PDB entry 3CC2 | X-ray diffraction, 2.40 A resolution | chains 3 and 0 of the 31 polymer chains in the assembly

[Chain 3]
Name: 50S ribosomal protein L44E
From: Haloarcula marismortui
UniProtKB: P32411 (RL44_HALMA); residue numbers follow UniProt; this construct covers 1-92
Chain sequence (92 residues; numbered 1 to 92; the number before each row is that of its first residue):
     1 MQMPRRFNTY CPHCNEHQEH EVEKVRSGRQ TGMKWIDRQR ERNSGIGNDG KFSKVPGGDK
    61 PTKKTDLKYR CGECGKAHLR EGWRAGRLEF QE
Metal / ion sites: Cd2+: Cys-11, Cys-14, Cys-71, Cys-74; Mg2+: Gly-45, Gly-47, Asp-49

[Chain 0]
Molecule: 23S ribosomal RNA
From: Haloarcula marismortui
Sequence (2923 nucleotides; row label = number of the first residue in the row):
     1 GUUGGCUACU AUGCCAGCUG GUGGAUUGCU CGGCUCAGGC GCUGAUGAAG GACGUGCCAA
    61 GCUGCGAUAA GCUGUGGGGA GCCGCACGGA GGCGAAGAAC CACAGAUUUC CGAAUGAGAA
   121 UCUCUCUAAC AAUUGCUUCG CGCAAUGAGG AACCCCGAGA ACUGAAACAU CUCAGUAUCG
   181 GGAGGAACAG AAAACGCAAC GUGAUGUCGU UAGUAACCGC GAGUGAACGC GAUACAGCCC
   241 AAACCGAAGC CCUCACGGGC AAUGUGGUGU CAGGGCUACC UCUCAUCAGC CGACCGUCUU
   301 CACGAAGUCU CUUGGAAUAG AGCGUGAUAC AGGGUGACAA CCCCGUACUG AAGACCAGUA
   361 CGCUGUGCGG UAGUGCCAGA GUAGCGGGGG UUGGAUAUCC CUCGCGAAUA ACGCAGGCAU
   421 CGACUGCGAA GGCUAAACAC AACCUGAGAC CGAUAGUGAA CAAGUAGUGU GAACGAACGC
   481 UGCAAAGUAC CCUCAGAAGG GAGGCGAAAU AGAGCAUGAA AUCAGUUGGC GAUCGAGCGA
   541 CAGGGCAUAC AAGGUCCCUU GACGAAUGAC CGAGACGCGA GUCUCCAGUA AGACUCACGG
   601 GAAGCCGAUG UUCUGUCGUA CGUUUUGAAA AACGAGCCAG GGAGUGUGUC UGUAUGGCAA
   661 GUCUAACCGG AGUAUCCGGG GAGGCACAGG GAAACCGACA UGGCCGCAGG GCUUUGCCCG
   721 AGGGCCGCCG UCUUCAAGGG CGGGGAGCCA UGUGGACACG ACCCGAAUCC GGACGAUCUA
   781 CGCAUGGACA AGAUGAAGCG UGCCGAAAGG CACGUGGAAG UCUGUUAGAG UUGGUGUCCU
   841 ACAAUACCCU CUCGUGAUCU AUGUGUAGGG GUGAAAGGCC CAUCGAGUCC GGCAACAGCU
   901 GGUUCCAAUC GAAACAUGUC GAAGCAUGAC CUCCGCCGAG GUAGUCUGUG AGGUAGAGCG
   961 ACCGAUUGGU GUGUCCGCCU CCGAGAGGAG UCGGCACACC UGUCAAACUC CAAACUUACA
  1021 GACGCUGUUU GACGCGGGGA UUCCGGUGCG CGGGGUAAGC CUGUGUACCA GGAGGGGAAC
  1081 AACCCAGAGA UAGGUUAAGG UCCCCAAGUG UGGAUUAAGU GUAAUCCUCU GAAGGUGGUC
  1141 UCGAGCCCUA GACAGCCGGG AGGUGAGCUU AGAAGCAGCU ACCCUCUAAG AAAAGCGUAA
  1201 CAGCUUACCG GCCGAGGUUU GAGGCGCCCA AAAUGAUCGG GACUCAAAUC CACCACCGAG
  1261 ACCUGUCCGU ACCACUCAUA CUGGUAAUCG AGUAGAUUGG CGCUCUAAUU GGAUGGAAGC
  1321 AGGGGCGAGA GCUCCUGUGG ACCGAUUAGU GACGAAAAUC CUGGCCAUAG UAGCAGCGAU
  1381 AGUCGGGUGA GAACCCCGAC GGCCUAAUGG AUAAGGGUUC CUCAGCACUG CUGAUCAGCU
  1441 GAGGGUUAGC CGGUCCUAAG UCUCACCGCA ACUCGACUGA GACGAAAUGG GAAACAGGUU
  1501 AAUAUUCCUG UGCCAUCAUG CAGUGAAAGU UGACGCCCUG GGGUCGAUCA CGCCGGGCAU
  1561 UCGCCCGGUC GAACCGUCCA ACUCCGUGGA AGCCGUAAUG GCAGGAAGCG GACGAACGGC
  1621 GGCAUAGGGA AACGUGAUUC AACCUGGGGC CCAUGAAAAG ACGAGCAUGA UGUCCGUACC
  1681 GAGAACCGAC ACAGGUGUCC AUGGCGGCGA AAGCCAAGGC CUGUCGGGAG CAACCAACGU
  1741 UAGGGAAUUC GGCAAGUUAG UCCCGUACCU UCGGAAGAAG GGAUGCCUGC UCCGGAACGG
  1801 AGCAGGUCGC AGUGACUCGG AAGCUCGGAC UGUCUAGUAA CAACAUAGGU GACCGCAAAU
  1861 CCGCAAGGAC UCGUACGGUC ACUGAAUCCU GCCCAGUGCA GGUAUCUGAA CACCUCGUAC
  1921 AAGAGGACGA AGGACCUGUC AACGGCGGGG GUAACUAUGA CCCUCUUAAG GUAGCGUAGU
  1981 ACCUUGCCGC AUCAGUAGCG GCUUGCAUGA AUGGAUUAAC CAGAGCUUCA CUGUCCCAAC
  2041 GUUGGGCCCG GUGAACUGUA CAUUCCAGUG CGGAGUCUGG AGACACCCAG GGGGAAGCGA
  2101 AGACCCUAUG GAGCUUUACU GCAGGCUGUC GCUGAGACGU GGUCGCCGAU GUGCAGCAUA
  2161 GGUAGGAGUC GUUACAGAGG UACCCGCGCU AGCGGGCCAC CCAGACAACA GUGAAAUACU
  2221 ACCCGUCGGU GACUGCGACU CUCACUCCGG GAGGAGGACA CCGAUAGCCG GGCAGUUUGA
  2281 CUGGGGCGGU ACGCGCUCGA AAAGAUAUCG AGCGCGCCCU AUGGUCAUCU CAGCCGGGAC
  2341 AGAGACCCGG CGAAGAGUGC AAGAGCAAAA GAUGACUUGA CAGUGUUCUU CCCAACGAGG
  2401 AACGCUGACG CGAAAGCGUG GUCUAGCGAA CCAAUUAGCC UGCUUGAUGC GGGCAAUUGA
  2461 UGACAGAAAA GCUACCCUAG GGAUAACAGA GUCGUCACUC GCAAGAGCAC AUAUCGACCG
  2521 AGUGGCUUGC UACCUCGAUG UCGGUUCCCU CCAUCCUGCC CGUGCAGAAG CGGGCAAGGG
  2581 UGAGGUUGUU CGCCUAUUAA AGGAGGUCGU GAGCUGGGUU UAGACCGUCG UGAGACAGGU
  2641 CGGCUGCUAU CUACUGGGUG UGUAAUGGUG UCUGACAAGA ACGACCGUAU AGUACGAGAG
  2701 GAACUACGGU UGGUGGCCAC UGGUGUACCG GUUGUUCGAG AGAGCACGUG CCGGGUAGCC
  2761 ACGCCACACG GGGUAAGAGC UGAACGCAUC UAAGCUCGAA ACCCACUUGG AAAAGAGACA
  2821 CCGCCGAGGU CCCGCGUACA AGACGCGGUC GAUAGACUCG GGGUGUGCGC GUCGAGGUAA
  2881 CGAGACGUUA AGCCCACGAG CACUAACAGA CCAAAGCCAU CAU
Unresolved in the structure: 1-9, 126-127, 715, 971-998, 1560, 1952-1963, 2137-2236, 2339-2343, 2665-2666, 2915-2923
Modified positions: 1MA (6-hydro-1-methyladenosine-5'-monophosphate) at position 628, OMU (o2'-methyluridine 5'-monophosphate) at position 2587, OMG (o2'-methylguanosine-5'-monophosphate) at position 2588, UR3 (3-methyluridine-5'-monophoshate) at position 2619, PSU (pseudouridine-5'-monophosphate) at position 2621
Metal / ion sites: Mg2+ site 1 near G28 (its only coordinating residue here); Na+ site 1: C40, G41, A442, C443; Na+ site 2: G56, A59, G61; Na+ site 3: G66, U107, U108; Mg2+ site 2 near U115 (its only coordinating residue here); Na+ site 4: C130, U146; Na+ site 5: C141, G142; Mg2+ site 3: C162, U2276; K+ site 1: C162, U163, U172; Mg2+ site 4: A165, A167, C168; Na+ site 6: A165, A166, A167; Mg2+ site 5: A166, G219; 67 more Na+ sites not listed; 91 more Mg2+ sites not listed; 1 more K+ sites not listed

[How chain 3 and chain 0 interact]
Residue-residue contacts (125; chain 3 residue first):
  Met-1(3) / C2319(0)  hydrogen bond to the phosphate
  Met-1(3) / U2320(0)  phosphate contact
  Met-1(3) / A2380(0)  base contact
  Gln-2(3) / U2320(0)  hydrogen bond to the phosphate
  Met-3(3) / U2320(0)  base contact
  Pro-4(3) / U2320(0)  sugar contact
  Phe-7(3) / U2378(0)  sugar contact
  Asn-8(3) / U2378(0)  hydrogen bond to the phosphate
  Thr-9(3) / G2379(0)  hydrogen bond to the phosphate
  Thr-9(3) / C2381(0)  sugar contact
  Tyr-10(3) / C2381(0)  sugar contact
  Tyr-10(3) / A2382(0)  sugar contact
  Tyr-10(3) / G2407(0)  hydrogen bond to the sugar
  Tyr-10(3) / A2408(0)  sugar contact
  Pro-12(3) / A2382(0)  sugar contact
  His-13(3) / A2437(0)  sugar contact
  Asn-15(3) / C735(0)  hydrogen bond to the base
  Asn-15(3) / G2407(0)  hydrogen bond to the sugar
  Asn-15(3) / A2408(0)  sugar contact
  Glu-16(3) / A2408(0)  sugar contact
  His-17(3) / G2379(0)  salt bridge to the phosphate
  His-17(3) / A2408(0)  hydrogen bond to the sugar
  His-17(3) / C2409(0)  hydrogen bond to the sugar
  Val-25(3) / U2435(0)  sugar contact
  Arg-26(3) / U2435(0)  sugar contact
  Ser-27(3) / A2434(0)  sugar contact
  Gly-28(3) / A2434(0)  hydrogen bond to the sugar
  Gly-28(3) / U2435(0)  phosphate contact
  Arg-29(3) / A1924(0)  phosphate contact
  Arg-29(3) / G1925(0)  salt bridge to the phosphate
  Gln-30(3) / A2433(0)  phosphate contact
  Gln-30(3) / A2434(0)  phosphate contact
  Thr-31(3) / G1923(0)  hydrogen bond to the sugar
  Thr-31(3) / G2451(0)  hydrogen bond to the phosphate
  Gly-32(3) / G1923(0)  sugar contact
  Met-33(3) / A1922(0)  base contact
  Met-33(3) / G1923(0)  sugar contact
  Met-33(3) / C2450(0)  phosphate contact
  Met-33(3) / G2451(0)  phosphate contact
  Lys-34(3) / A2433(0)  phosphate contact
  Lys-34(3) / A2434(0)  phosphate contact
  Lys-34(3) / G2451(0)  salt bridge to the phosphate
  Lys-34(3) / G2452(0)  salt bridge to the phosphate
  Trp-35(3) / C218(0)  phosphate contact
  Trp-35(3) / C220(0)  base contact
  Trp-35(3) / A395(0)  sugar contact
  Trp-35(3) / U396(0)  phosphate contact
  Trp-35(3) / G2451(0)  phosphate contact
  Trp-35(3) / G2452(0)  hydrogen bond to the phosphate
  Ile-36(3) / C2432(0)  phosphate contact
  Ile-36(3) / A2433(0)  phosphate contact
  Arg-38(3) / U396(0)  salt bridge to the phosphate
  Arg-38(3) / G2451(0)  hydrogen bond to the sugar
  Gln-39(3) / C218(0)  hydrogen bond to the phosphate
  Gln-39(3) / G219(0)  hydrogen bond to the phosphate
  Arg-42(3) / A395(0)  hydrogen bond to the phosphate
  Arg-42(3) / U396(0)  salt bridge to the phosphate
  Asn-43(3) / C218(0)  hydrogen bond to the phosphate
  Gly-45(3) / G390(0)  phosphate contact
  Ile-46(3) / G389(0)  phosphate contact
  Ile-46(3) / G390(0)  hydrogen bond to the phosphate
  Ile-46(3) / C2122(0)  phosphate contact
  Gly-47(3) / G2121(0)  hydrogen bond to the phosphate
  Gly-47(3) / C2122(0)  hydrogen bond to the phosphate
  Asn-48(3) / A169(0)  hydrogen bond to the sugar
  Asn-48(3) / U170(0)  sugar contact
  Asn-48(3) / U2120(0)  hydrogen bond to the sugar
  Asn-48(3) / G2121(0)  phosphate contact
  Asn-48(3) / A2468(0)  base contact
  Gly-50(3) / U170(0)  hydrogen bond to the sugar
  Gly-50(3) / A2468(0)  hydrogen bond to the base
  Lys-51(3) / G219(0)  phosphate contact
  Lys-51(3) / C220(0)  salt bridge to the phosphate
  Lys-51(3) / C2431(0)  sugar contact
  Ser-53(3) / U2120(0)  phosphate contact
  Ser-53(3) / G2121(0)  hydrogen bond to the phosphate
  Ser-53(3) / A2468(0)  base contact
  Lys-54(3) / G219(0)  hydrogen bond to the sugar
  Lys-54(3) / A2468(0)  salt bridge to the phosphate
  Gly-58(3) / A2460(0)  sugar contact
  Gly-58(3) / U2461(0)  phosphate contact
  Asp-59(3) / A2460(0)  phosphate contact
  Asp-59(3) / U2461(0)  hydrogen bond to the phosphate
  Lys-60(3) / C2427(0)  hydrogen bond to the base
  Lys-60(3) / G2428(0)  hydrogen bond to the base
  Lys-60(3) / A2460(0)  hydrogen bond to the phosphate
  Lys-60(3) / U2461(0)  phosphate contact
  Lys-60(3) / G2462(0)  hydrogen bond to the base
  Pro-61(3) / G2316(0)  sugar contact
  Pro-61(3) / C2317(0)  phosphate contact
  Pro-61(3) / G2462(0)  base contact
  Thr-62(3) / C2317(0)  hydrogen bond to the phosphate
  Lys-63(3) / G2459(0)  hydrogen bond to the phosphate
  Lys-63(3) / A2460(0)  salt bridge to the phosphate
  Lys-64(3) / G2428(0)  salt bridge to the phosphate
  Lys-64(3) / U2458(0)  phosphate contact
  Lys-64(3) / G2459(0)  hydrogen bond to the phosphate
  Thr-65(3) / U2458(0)  sugar contact
  Asp-66(3) / U2458(0)  sugar contact
  Lys-68(3) / U2435(0)  hydrogen bond to the phosphate
  Lys-68(3) / U2436(0)  salt bridge to the phosphate
  Arg-70(3) / U2436(0)  salt bridge to the phosphate
  Arg-70(3) / A2437(0)  salt bridge to the phosphate
  Lys-76(3) / A2437(0)  phosphate contact
  Lys-76(3) / G2438(0)  salt bridge to the phosphate
  Ala-77(3) / U2436(0)  hydrogen bond to the sugar
  Ala-77(3) / A2437(0)  hydrogen bond to the phosphate
  His-78(3) / U2436(0)  sugar contact
  Leu-79(3) / U2435(0)  base contact
  Leu-79(3) / U2436(0)  sugar contact
  Leu-79(3) / A2456(0)  base contact
  Arg-80(3) / C2381(0)  hydrogen bond to the sugar
  Arg-80(3) / A2382(0)  salt bridge to the phosphate
  Arg-80(3) / U2457(0)  hydrogen bond to the sugar
  Glu-81(3) / U2457(0)  phosphate contact
  Gly-82(3) / U2457(0)  phosphate contact
  Gly-82(3) / U2458(0)  hydrogen bond to the phosphate
  Trp-83(3) / A2380(0)  base contact
  Arg-84(3) / C2317(0)  salt bridge to the phosphate
  Arg-84(3) / C2427(0)  salt bridge to the phosphate
  Arg-84(3) / G2428(0)  salt bridge to the phosphate
  Ala-85(3) / C2318(0)  phosphate contact
  Gly-86(3) / C2318(0)  hydrogen bond to the phosphate
  Gln-91(3) / U2320(0)  hydrogen bond to the sugar
  Gln-91(3) / A2321(0)  hydrogen bond to the phosphate
Interface residues without a listed pair, chain 3 (63 interface residues in all): Glu-41, Asp-49, Gly-75
Interface residues without a listed pair, chain 0 (53 interface residues in all): G2426

[Overview]
Chain 3 and chain 0 form an interface of 63 and 53 residues respectively, with 44 hydrogen bonds and 18 salt
bridges. Polar pairs include Asn-15(3)/C735(0), Gly-50(3)/A2468(0) and Lys-60(3)/C2427(0). Cys-11(3),
Cys-14(3), Cys-71(3) and Cys-74(3) coordinate Cd2+. Gly-45(3), Gly-47(3) and Asp-49(3) coordinate Mg2+.
Chain 3 is 50S ribosomal protein L44E and chain 0 is 23S ribosomal RNA, both from Haloarcula marismortui; the
structure, The Refined Crystal Structure of the Haloarcula Marismortui Large Ribosomal Subunit at 2.4 Angstrom
Resolution with ..., was determined by X-ray diffraction, deposited together with 3CC4, 3CC7, 3CCE, 3CCJ,
3CCL, 3CCM and 6 further entries.
